8W9D - chains g and j of the 18 polymer chains in the assembly; structure by electron microscopy, 3.90 A resolution.

# Chain g
Molecule: Histone H2A type 1-B/E
From: Homo sapiens
UniProt: P04908 (H2A1B_HUMAN); residues 0-129 here correspond to UniProt positions 1-130 (UniProt number = residue number + 1)
Sequence (130 residues; numbered 0 to 129; the number before each row is that of its first residue; numbering starts at 0):
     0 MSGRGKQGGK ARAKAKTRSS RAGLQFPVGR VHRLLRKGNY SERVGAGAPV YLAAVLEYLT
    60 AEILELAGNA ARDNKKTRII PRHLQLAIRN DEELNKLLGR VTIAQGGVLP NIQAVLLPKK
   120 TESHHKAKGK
Disordered / not traced: 0-10, 119-129
Curated features (UniProtKB/Swiss-Prot):
  - modified residue: Ser1 (N-acetylserine), Arg3 (Citrulline), Lys5 (N6-(2-hydroxyisobutyryl)lysine), Lys9 (N6-(2-hydroxyisobutyryl)lysine), Lys13 (N6-(beta-hydroxybutyryl)lysine), Lys36 (N6-(2-hydroxyisobutyryl)lysine), Lys74 (N6-(2-hydroxyisobutyryl)lysine), Lys75 (N6-(2-hydroxyisobutyryl)lysine), Lys95 (N6-(2-hydroxyisobutyryl)lysine), Gln104 (N5-methylglutamine), Lys118 (N6-(2-hydroxyisobutyryl)lysine), Lys119 (N6-crotonyllysine), Thr120 (Phosphothreonine), Lys125 (N6-crotonyllysine)
  - cross-link (Glycyl lysine isopeptide (Lys-Gly)): Lys13 (interchain with G-Cter in ubiquitin), Lys15 (interchain with G-Cter in ubiquitin), Lys119 (interchain with G-Cter in ubiquitin)

# Chain j
Molecule: 3-DNA
From: Homo sapiens
Sequence (147 nucleotides; numbered -73 to 73; the number before each row is that of its first residue; numbers below 1 keep their minus sign (DA-73 is residue -73)):
   -73 ATCAATATCC ACCTGCAGAT ACTACCAAAA GTGTATTTGG AAACTGCTCC ATCAAAAGGC
   -13 ATGTTCAGCT GGATTCCAGC TGAACATGCC TTTTGATGGA GCAGTTTCCA AATACACTTT
    47 TGGTAGTATC TGCAGGTGGA TATTGAT

# Interface between chain g and chain j
Residue-residue contacts (15):
  Arg11(g) - DG-43(j)  base contact
  Arg11(g) - DT-42(j)  hydrogen bond to the sugar
  Ala12(g) - DG-41(j)  hydrogen bond to the phosphate
  Ala14(g) - DG-43(j)  phosphate contact
  Ala14(g) - DT-42(j)  phosphate contact
  Lys15(g) - DG-43(j)  phosphate contact
  Lys15(g) - DT-42(j)  phosphate contact
  Thr16(g) - DG-43(j)  hydrogen bond to the phosphate
  Arg17(g) - DG-43(j)  salt bridge to the phosphate
  Arg20(g) - DT-42(j)  salt bridge to the phosphate
  Gly28(g) - DG-43(j)  phosphate contact
  Arg29(g) - DA-44(j)  phosphate contact
  Arg32(g) - DA-44(j)  salt bridge to the phosphate
  Arg42(g) - DG-35(j)  sugar contact
  Arg77(g) - DA-55(j)  sugar contact
Other interface residues (no listed pair), chain g (13 interface residues in all): Lys13
Other interface residues (no listed pair), chain j (7 interface residues in all): DA-45

# Summary
13 residues of chain g and 7 residues of chain j are in contact, with 3 hydrogen bonds and 3 salt bridges.
Polar pairs include Arg11(g)-DT-42(j), Ala12(g)-DG-41(j) and Thr16(g)-DG-43(j).
Here chain g is Histone H2A type 1-B/E and chain j is 3-DNA, both from Homo sapiens. Entry 8W9D (Cryo-EM
structure of the Rpd3S-nucleosome complex from budding yeast in State 1) was determined by electron microscopy
(same publication as 8W9C, 8W9E and 8W9F).
